PDB entry 4QLQ | X-ray diffraction, 2.40 A resolution | chains B and C of the 28 polymer chains in the assembly

== Chain B ==
Molecule: Proteasome subunit alpha type-3
Source organism: Saccharomyces cerevisiae
Notes: EC 3.4.25.1
UniProtKB: P23638 (PSA3_YEAST); residues 0-257 here correspond to UniProt positions 1-258 (UniProt number = residue number + 1)
Sequence (258 residues; row label = number of the first residue in the row; numbering starts at 0):
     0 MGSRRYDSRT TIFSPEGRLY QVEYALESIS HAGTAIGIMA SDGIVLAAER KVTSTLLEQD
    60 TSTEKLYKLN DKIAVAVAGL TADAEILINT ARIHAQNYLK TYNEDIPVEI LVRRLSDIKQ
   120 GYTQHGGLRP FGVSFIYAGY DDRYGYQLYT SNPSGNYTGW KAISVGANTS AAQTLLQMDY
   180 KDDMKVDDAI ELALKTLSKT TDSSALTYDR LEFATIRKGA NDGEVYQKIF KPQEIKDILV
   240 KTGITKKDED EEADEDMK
Unresolved in the structure: 0, 245-257
Swiss-Prot annotation at these positions:
  - cross-link (Glycyl lysine isopeptide (Lys-Gly)): Lys99 (interchain with G-Cter in ubiquitin), Lys198 (interchain with G-Cter in ubiquitin), Lys230 (interchain with G-Cter in ubiquitin)

== Chain C ==
Molecule: Proteasome subunit alpha type-4
Source organism: Saccharomyces cerevisiae
Notes: EC 3.4.25.1
UniProtKB: P40303 (PSA4_YEAST); residues -1 to 252 here correspond to UniProt positions 1-254 (UniProt number = residue number + 2)
Sequence (254 residues; numbered -1 to 252; the number before each row is that of its first residue; numbers below 1 keep their minus sign (Met-1 is residue -1)):
    -1 MSGYDRALSI FSPDGHIFQV EYALEAVKRG TCAVGVKGKN CVVLGCERRS TLKLQDTRIT
    59 PSKVSKIDSH VVLSFSGLNA DSRILIEKAR VEAQSHRLTL EDPVTVEYLT RYVAGVQQRY
   119 TQSGGVRPFG VSTLIAGFDP RDDEPKLYQT EPSGIYSSWS AQTIGRNSKT VREFLEKNYD
   179 RKEPPATVEE CVKLTVRSLL EVVQTGAKNI EITVVKPDSD IVALSSEEIN QYVTQIEQEK
   239 QEQQEQDKKK KSNH
Unresolved in the structure: -1 to 0, 241-252
Swiss-Prot annotation at these positions:
  - modified residue: Thr58 (Phosphothreonine)

== How chain B and chain C interact ==
Contacting residue pairs - 76 pairs, chain B then chain C:
  Arg3(B) - Arg4(C)
  Asp6(B) - Tyr2(C)  hydrogen bond
  Asp6(B) - Arg4(C)  salt bridge
  Arg8(B) - Tyr2(C)
  Arg8(B) - Arg4(C)
  Arg8(B) - Leu6(C)
  Thr10(B) - Leu6(C)
  Thr10(B) - Arg125(C)
  Ile11(B) - Leu6(C)  hydrophobic
  Ile11(B) - Gln17(C)
  Phe12(B) - Gln17(C)
  Phe12(B) - Tyr20(C)  hydrophobic
  Phe12(B) - Ala21(C)  hydrophobic
  Phe12(B) - Leu76(C)  hydrophobic
  Phe12(B) - Arg125(C)
  Phe12(B) - Pro126(C)
  Phe12(B) - Gly128(C)
  Ser13(B) - Tyr20(C)
  Pro14(B) - Tyr20(C)
  Pro14(B) - Glu23(C)
  Glu15(B) - Glu23(C)
  Glu15(B) - Arg27(C)  hydrogen bond (backbone-side chain)
  Gly16(B) - Tyr20(C)
  Gly16(B) - Glu23(C)
  Gly16(B) - Ala24(C)
  Gly16(B) - Arg27(C)
  Arg17(B) - Arg27(C)
  Leu18(B) - Arg125(C)
  Met38(B) - Asp54(C)
  Met38(B) - Arg56(C)
  Arg112(B) - Arg81(C)
  Ser115(B) - Arg81(C)  hydrogen bond (backbone-side chain)
  Asp116(B) - Arg81(C)  salt bridge
  Gln119(B) - Ala78(C)
  Gln119(B) - Asp79(C)
  Gln119(B) - Ile82(C)
  Thr122(B) - Arg125(C)  hydrogen bond (backbone-side chain)
  Gln123(B) - Tyr118(C)
  Gln123(B) - Gly123(C)
  Gln123(B) - Val124(C)
  Gln123(B) - Arg125(C)  hydrogen bond (backbone-backbone)
  Gln123(B) - Phe127(C)
  His124(B) - Gly123(C)
  His124(B) - Val124(C)
  Gly125(B) - Tyr2(C)
  Gly125(B) - Gly123(C)
  Gly126(B) - Tyr2(C)
  Tyr143(B) - Arg56(C)  hydrogen bond (backbone-side chain)
  Tyr143(B) - Ile57(C)  hydrophobic
  Tyr145(B) - Arg56(C)  hydrogen bond (backbone-side chain)
  Gln146(B) - Ile57(C)
  Leu147(B) - Ile57(C)
  Tyr148(B) - Ile57(C)
  Ser153(B) - Ala78(C)
  Gly154(B) - Ala78(C)
  Gly154(B) - Arg81(C)  hydrogen bond (backbone-side chain)
  Asn155(B) - Asn77(C)
  Tyr156(B) - Pro59(C)  hydrophobic
  Tyr156(B) - Arg81(C)
  Thr157(B) - Thr58(C)
  Gly158(B) - Gln53(C)
  Gly158(B) - Asp54(C)  hydrogen bond (backbone-backbone)
  Gly158(B) - Ile57(C)
  Gly158(B) - Thr58(C)  hydrogen bond (backbone-side chain)
  Trp159(B) - Leu50(C)  hydrophobic
  Trp159(B) - Leu52(C)
  Trp159(B) - Gln53(C)
  Trp159(B) - Asp54(C)
  Lys160(B) - Leu52(C)  hydrogen bond (backbone-backbone)
  Lys160(B) - Gln53(C)
  Lys160(B) - Asp54(C)
  Ala161(B) - Leu52(C)
  Gln172(B) - Leu52(C)
  Leu175(B) - Leu52(C)
  Gln176(B) - Lys51(C)
  Gln176(B) - Leu52(C)
Also at the interface, not in a pair above, chain B (41 interface residues in all): Glu108, Tyr179

== Summary ==
Chain B and chain C form an interface of 41 and 31 residues respectively, with 11 hydrogen bonds and 2 salt
bridges. Among the polar pairs are Asp6(B)-Arg4(C), Asp116(B)-Arg81(C) and Asp6(B)-Tyr2(C).
Here chain B is Proteasome subunit alpha type-3 and chain C is Proteasome subunit alpha type-4, both from
Saccharomyces cerevisiae. Entry 4QLQ (yCP in complex with tripeptidic epoxyketone inhibitor 8) was determined
by X-ray diffraction (same publication as 4QLS, 4QLT, 4QLU and 4QLV).
